PDB entry 5DBF | X-ray diffraction, 2.00 A resolution | chain A

== Chain A ==
Molecule: Iridoid synthase
Source organism: Catharanthus roseus
Notes: EC 1.3.1.99
UniProt: K7WDL7 (IRIS_CATRO); residue numbers follow UniProt; this construct covers 26-388
Chain sequence (374 residues; numbered 26 to 399; the number before each row is that of its first residue):
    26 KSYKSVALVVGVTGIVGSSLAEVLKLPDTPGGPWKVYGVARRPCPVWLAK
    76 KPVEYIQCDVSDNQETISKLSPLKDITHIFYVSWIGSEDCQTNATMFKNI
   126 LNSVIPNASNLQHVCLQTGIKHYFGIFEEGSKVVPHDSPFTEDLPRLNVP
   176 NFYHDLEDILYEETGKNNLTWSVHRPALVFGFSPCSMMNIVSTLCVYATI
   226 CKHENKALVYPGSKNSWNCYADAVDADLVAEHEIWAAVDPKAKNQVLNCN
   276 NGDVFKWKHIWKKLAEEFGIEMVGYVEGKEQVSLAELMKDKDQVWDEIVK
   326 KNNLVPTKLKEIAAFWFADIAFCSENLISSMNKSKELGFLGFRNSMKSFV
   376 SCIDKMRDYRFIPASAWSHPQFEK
Disordered / not traced: 26, 154-158, 391-399
Construct notes: expression tag (389-399)
Ligand contacts: NADPH (NDP; NADPH dihydro-nicotinamide-adenine-dinucleotide phosphate): Gly36, Val37, Thr38, Gly39, Ile40, Val41, Val64, Ala65, Arg66, Arg67, Cys83, Asp84, Val85, Ser86, Val107, Ser108, Trp109, Ile110, Met121, Gln142, Thr143, Gly144, Phe177, Tyr178, Pro201, Ala202, Leu203, Val204, Cys210, Ser211, Met212, Met213, Phe342
UniProt features mapped onto this chain:
  - active site: Lys146, Tyr178
  - binding site (NADP(+)): Thr38 to Ile40, Arg66, Arg67, Asp84, Val85, Ser108, Trp109, Gln142, Tyr178, Val204, Ser211 to Met213
  - binding site (substrate): Lys146, Tyr178, Ser349
  - mutagenesis: Lys146 (K146A: Reduces enzymatic activity 6-fold), Phe149 (F149M: Slightly reduces enzymatic activity), Tyr178 (Y178A/F: Abolishes enzymatic activity), Phe342 (F342A: Abolishes enzymatic activity), Ala346 (A346I: No effect on enzymatic activity), Ser349 (S349F: No effect on enzymatic activity)
Reported in the primary citation:
  - contacts within the chain: Glu182-Arg200 (salt bridge)
  - binding site for NADPH: Asp84

== Summary ==
Bound to chain A: NADPH. Curated annotation (UniProt) lists active-site residues Lys146 and Tyr178, 15
NADP+-binding residues, 3 substrate-binding residues and 6 mutagenesis sites. The paper reports a binding site
for NADPH at Asp84; contacts within the chain involving Glu182 and Arg200.
Chain A is Iridoid synthase (Catharanthus roseus); the structure, Crystal Structure of Iridoid Synthase from
Cantharanthus roseus in complex with NADPH, was determined by X-ray diffraction (same publication as 5DBG and
5DBI).
